Entry 8YA2 (electron microscopy, 3.84 A resolution); this record covers chains C and G of the 6 polymer chains in the assembly.

== Chain C ==
Name: Nanobody
From: Lama glama
Notes: antibody fragment or engineered binder
Sequence (114 residues; row label = number of the first residue in the row; note: 2 numbers in that range are skipped by the numbering (no residue carries them; nothing is unmodelled there); a row labelled like 82A-82C holds insertion residues (82A, then the next letters in order)):
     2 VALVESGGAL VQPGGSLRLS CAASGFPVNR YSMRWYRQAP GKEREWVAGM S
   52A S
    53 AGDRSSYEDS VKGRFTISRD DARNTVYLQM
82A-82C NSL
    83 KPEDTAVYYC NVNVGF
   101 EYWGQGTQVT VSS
Disordered / not traced: 113
Disulfide bonds: Cys22-Cys92

== Chain G ==
Name: Green fluorescent protein
From: Aequorea victoria
UniProtKB: P42212 (GFP_AEQVI); aligned to UniProt positions 3-229 over residues 3-229
Sequence (225 residues; numbered 3 to 229; 2 numbers in that range are skipped by the numbering (no residue carries them; nothing is unmodelled there); the number before each row is that of its first residue):
     3 KGEELFTGVV PILVELDGDV NGHKFSVSGE GEGDATYGKL TLKFICTTGK LPVPWPTLVT
    63 TF
    66 S
    68 VQCFSRYPDH MKRHDFFKSA MPEGYVQERT ISFKDDGNYK TRAEVKFEGD TLVNRIELKG
   128 IDFKEDGNIL GHKLEYNYNS HNVYITADKQ KNGIKANFKI RHNIEDGSVQ LADHYQQNTP
   188 IGDGPVLLPD NHYLSTQSAL SKDPNEKRDH MVLLEFVTAA GI
Sequence notes: chromophore (66, 66); engineered mutation Arg80 (Gln in P42212), Ser99 (Phe in P42212), Thr153 (Met in P42212), Ala163 (Val in P42212)
Modified residues: Ser66 (chromophore; GYS)
Glycans and other covalent adducts: covalent link Phe64-Ser66; covalent link Ser66-Val68

== How chain C and chain G interact ==
Residue-residue contacts (10):
  Arg35(C) - Asn170(G)  hydrogen bond
  Arg35(C) - Ile171(G)
  Arg35(C) - Gly174(G)  hydrogen bond (side chain-backbone)
  Arg35(C) - Ser175(G)  hydrogen bond (side chain-backbone)
  Gly50(C) - Gly174(G)
  Asn95(C) - Asn146(G)  hydrogen bond
  Phe98(C) - Gln204(G)
  Glu101(C) - Asn146(G)
  Glu101(C) - Ser147(G)  hydrogen bond (side chain-backbone)
  Glu101(C) - Arg168(G)  salt bridge
Also at the interface, not in a pair above, chain C (10 interface residues in all): Tyr37, Ser52, Arg56, Ser58, Gly97
Also at the interface, not in a pair above, chain G (10 interface residues in all): Asp173, Ser205

== In short ==
The chain C/chain G interface involves 10 residues from each chain; the contacts include 5 hydrogen bonds and
1 salt bridge. Polar pairs include Glu101(C)-Arg168(G), Arg35(C)-Asn170(G) and Arg35(C)-Gly174(G).
Chain C is Nanobody (Lama glama) and chain G is Green fluorescent protein (Aequorea victoria); the structure,
Structure of the SecA-SecY complex with the substrate FtsQ-LacY(+20C), was determined by electron microscopy
(same publication as 8Y9Y, 8Y9Z, 8YA0, 8YA3 and 8YAS).
